7WUH - chains D and K of the 9 polymer chains in the assembly; structure by electron microscopy, 4.70 A resolution (low resolution: residue-level contacts below are approximate; hydrogen-bond / salt-bridge calls are withheld).

[Chain D (and K)]
Molecule: m31A7 Fab heavy chain
Organism: Homo sapiens
Notes: antibody fragment or engineered binder; chain K of this document is another copy of the same molecule, construct and numbering; everything in this record applies to it too
Sequence (239 residues; numbered -16 to 222; the number before each row is that of its first residue; numbers below 1 keep their minus sign (Met-16 is residue -16)):
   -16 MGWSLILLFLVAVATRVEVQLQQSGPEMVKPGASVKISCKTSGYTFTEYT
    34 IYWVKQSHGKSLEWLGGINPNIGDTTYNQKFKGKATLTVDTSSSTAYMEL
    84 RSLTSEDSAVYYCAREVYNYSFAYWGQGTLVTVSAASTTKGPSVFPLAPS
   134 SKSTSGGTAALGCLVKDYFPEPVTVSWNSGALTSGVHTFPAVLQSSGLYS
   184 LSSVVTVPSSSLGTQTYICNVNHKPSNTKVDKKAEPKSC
Disordered / not traced: -16 to 0, 219-222
Disulfides: Cys22-Cys96, Cys146-Cys202

[Chain D / chain K interface]
Pairs across the interface (10; chain D residue first):
  Asn161(D) - Ala16(K)
  Ser162(D) - Glu10(K)
  Ser162(D) - Met11(K)
  Ser162(D) - Val12(K)
  Ser162(D) - Lys13(K)
  Gly163(D) - Glu10(K)
  Ala164(D) - Ser17(K)
  Lys212(D) - Thr122(K)
  Asp214(D) - Thr121(K)
  Asp214(D) - Thr122(K)

[Overview]
6 residues of chain D face 8 of chain K across their interface.
Both chains are m31A7 Fab heavy chain (Homo sapiens). Entry 7WUH (SARS-CoV-2 Spike in complex with Fab of
m31A7) was determined by electron microscopy (same publication as 7WUE).
